PDB entry 4UXZ | X-ray diffraction, 2.18 A resolution | chains A and C of the 3 polymer chains in the assembly

# Chain A (and C)
Molecule: Diacylglycerol kinase-delta 7
Source organism: Escherichia coli K-12
Notes: EC 2.7.1.107; chain C of this document is another copy of the same molecule, construct and numbering; everything in this record applies to it too
UniProt: P0ABN1 (KDGL_ECOLI); residues 1-121 here correspond to UniProt positions 2-122 (UniProt number = residue number + 1)
Chain sequence (130 residues; each row starts with the number of its first residue; numbers below 1 keep their minus sign (Gly-8 is residue -8)):
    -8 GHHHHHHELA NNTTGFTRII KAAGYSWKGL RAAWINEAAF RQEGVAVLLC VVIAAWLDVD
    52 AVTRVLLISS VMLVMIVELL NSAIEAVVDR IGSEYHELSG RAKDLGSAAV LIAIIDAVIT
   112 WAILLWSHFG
Disordered / not traced: -8 to 4 (chain C: -8 to 31)
Sequence notes: expression tag (-8 to 0); engineered mutation Cys41 (Ala42 in P0ABN1), Ala46 (Cys47 in P0ABN1), Val53 (Ile54 in P0ABN1), Leu70 (Ile71 in P0ABN1), Leu96 (Met97 in P0ABN1), Asp107 (Val108 in P0ABN1), Ala113 (Cys114 in P0ABN1)
Residues lining bound ligands:
  - 79M ((2R)-2,3-dihydroxypropyl (7Z)-hexadec-7-enoate), molecule 1: Val42, Ala46, Arg55
  - 79M, molecule 2: Val50, Asp51, Ala52, Arg55
  - 79N ((2S)-2,3-dihydroxypropyl (7Z)-hexadec-7-enoate), molecule 1: Trp18, Leu21, Arg22, Trp25, Ile26, Gly35, Val38, Leu39, Val42, Met63, Met66
  - 79N, molecule 2: Leu39, Leu40, Val43, Trp47
  - 79N, molecule 3: Val43, Ile44, Trp47, Leu48, Phe120
Swiss-Prot annotation at these positions:
  - active site: Glu69 (Proton acceptor)
  - binding site (ATP): Arg9, Tyr16, Glu28, Glu76, Glu85 to His87, Lys94, Asp95
  - binding site (substrate): Arg9, Ala13 to Trp18, Arg22 to Trp25, Ala30 to Glu34, Trp47 to Val50, Arg55, Glu69, Ser98, Trp112, Ile114 to Trp117
  - binding site (a divalent metal cation): Glu28, Glu76
From the paper describing this entry:
  - specificity-determining residues: Val79, Gly83, Ser84, Glu85, Asp95 (proposed by the authors, not directly observed)
  - catalytic residues: Arg9, Glu34, Glu69, Asn72 (proposed by the authors, not directly observed)
  - mutagenesis - E69D, N72A, N72D, N72Q, D80A, G83P, D95A: abolished catalytic activity
  - mutagenesis - A30L, D95E, D95N: decreased catalytic activity
  - mutagenesis - K94A: abolished binding to ATP (from molecular simulation)

# Chain A / chain C interface
Pairs across the interface (32):
  Leu57(A) - Val53(C)  hydrophobic
  Leu57(A) - Val56(C)  hydrophobic
  Leu57(A) - Leu57(C)  hydrophobic
  Val68(A) - Ile67(C)  hydrophobic
  Ile75(A) - Leu71(C)  hydrophobic
  Ile75(A) - Ala74(C)  hydrophobic
  Val78(A) - Val78(C)  hydrophobic
  Val79(A) - Val78(C)  hydrophobic
  Ile82(A) - Val78(C)  hydrophobic
  Ile82(A) - Arg81(C)
  Ile82(A) - Ile82(C)  hydrophobic
  Glu85(A) - Arg81(C)  salt bridge
  His87(A) - Arg81(C)
  Leu89(A) - Ala77(C)
  Leu89(A) - Asp80(C)
  Leu89(A) - Arg81(C)
  Ser90(A) - Arg81(C)  hydrogen bond
  Ala93(A) - Ala74(C)
  Ala93(A) - Val78(C)  hydrophobic
  Leu96(A) - Leu70(C)
  Leu96(A) - Ser73(C)
  Leu96(A) - Ala74(C)
  Ala100(A) - Ile67(C)
  Ala100(A) - Leu70(C)
  Ala100(A) - Leu71(C)  hydrophobic
  Ile103(A) - Met66(C)  hydrophobic
  Ile103(A) - Ile67(C)  hydrophobic
  Ile103(A) - Leu70(C)  hydrophobic
  Ala104(A) - Ile67(C)  hydrophobic
  Asp107(A) - Met63(C)
  Ile114(A) - Ala52(C)  hydrophobic
  Ser118(A) - Ala52(C)
Interface residues without a listed pair, chain A (26 interface residues in all): Thr54, Leu64, Leu71, Arg92, Gly97, Ala99, Thr111, Leu115
Interface residues without a listed pair, chain C (19 interface residues in all): Ser60, Leu64, Ile75

# Overview
26 residues of chain A and 19 residues of chain C are in contact, with 1 hydrogen bond and 1 salt bridge.
Polar contacts include Glu85(A)-Arg81(C) and Ser90(A)-Arg81(C). The paper reports catalytic residues Arg9(A),
Glu34(A) and Glu69(A) among others; E69D, N72A and N72D of chain A, among others, abolish catalytic activity;
11 substitutions were tested in all.
Both chains are Diacylglycerol kinase-delta 7 (Escherichia coli K-12). Entry 4UXZ (Structure of
delta7-DgkA-syn in 7.9 MAG to 2.18 angstrom resolution) was determined by X-ray diffraction (same publication
as 4UXW, 4UXX and 4UYO).
